PDB entry 6QCS | electron microscopy, 3.10 A resolution | chains B and V of the 6 polymer chains in the assembly

Chain B:
Name: RNA-directed RNA polymerase catalytic subunit
Organism: Influenza B virus
Notes: EC 2.7.7.48
UniProt: Q5V8Y6 (Q5V8Y6_9INFB); residue numbers follow UniProt; this construct covers 1-752
Amino-acid sequence (772 residues; numbered -8 to 763; the number before each row is that of its first residue; numbers below 1 keep their minus sign (Gly-8 is residue -8)):
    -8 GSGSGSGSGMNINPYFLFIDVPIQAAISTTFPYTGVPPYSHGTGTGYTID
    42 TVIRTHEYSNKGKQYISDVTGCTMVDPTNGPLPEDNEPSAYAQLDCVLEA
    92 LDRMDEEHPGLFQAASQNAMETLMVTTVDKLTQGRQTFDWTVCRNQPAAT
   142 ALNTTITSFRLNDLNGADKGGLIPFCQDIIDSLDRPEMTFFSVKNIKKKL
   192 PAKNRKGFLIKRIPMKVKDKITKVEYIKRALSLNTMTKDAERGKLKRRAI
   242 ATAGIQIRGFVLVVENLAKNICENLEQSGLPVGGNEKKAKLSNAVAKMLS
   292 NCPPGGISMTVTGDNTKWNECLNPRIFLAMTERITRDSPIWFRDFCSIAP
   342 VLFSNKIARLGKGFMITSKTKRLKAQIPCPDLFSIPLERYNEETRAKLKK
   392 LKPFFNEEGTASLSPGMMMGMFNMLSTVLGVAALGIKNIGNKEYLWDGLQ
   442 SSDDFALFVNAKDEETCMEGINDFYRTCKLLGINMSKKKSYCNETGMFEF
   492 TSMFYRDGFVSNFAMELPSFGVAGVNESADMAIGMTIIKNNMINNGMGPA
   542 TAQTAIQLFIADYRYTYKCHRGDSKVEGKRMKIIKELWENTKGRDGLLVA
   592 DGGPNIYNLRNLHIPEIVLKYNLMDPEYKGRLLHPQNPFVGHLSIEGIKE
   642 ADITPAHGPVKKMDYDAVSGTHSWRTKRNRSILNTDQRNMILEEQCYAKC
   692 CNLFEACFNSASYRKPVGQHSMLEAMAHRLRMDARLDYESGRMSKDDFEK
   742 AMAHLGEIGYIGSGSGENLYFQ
Unresolved in the structure: -8 to -1, 750-763
Sequence notes: expression tag (-8 to 0, 753-763)
Metal / ion sites: Mg2+: Gly304, Asp445
What the authors report for this chain:
  - binding site for 3 end: Asn670 to Asp677
  - catalytic residues: Asp305, Asp444, Asp445 (proposed by the authors, not directly observed)

Chain V:
Molecule: 5 end
Sequence (14 nucleotides; row label = number of the first residue in the row):
     1 AGUAGUAACAAGAG

Chain B / chain V interface:
Pairs across the interface (13; chain B residue first):
  His32(B) with A4(V), phosphate contact; G5(V), salt bridge to the phosphate; A7(V), sugar contact
  Gly33(B) with A7(V), phosphate contact; A8(V), phosphate contact
  Thr34(B) with A7(V), phosphate contact; A8(V), hydrogen bond to the phosphate
  Tyr38(B) with U6(V), phosphate contact
  Ile201(B) with G14(V), phosphate contact
  Met356(B) with A8(V), phosphate contact
  Lys365(B) with C9(V), salt bridge to the phosphate
  Glu384(B) with U6(V), hydrogen bond to the sugar
  Asn675(B) with G12(V), base contact
Interface residues without a listed pair, chain B (15 interface residues in all): Gly37, Lys237, Arg238, Phe355, Arg363, Thr385
Interface residues without a listed pair, chain V (10 interface residues in all): A10, A13

In short:
15 residues of chain B face 10 of chain V across their interface, with 2 hydrogen bonds and 2 salt bridges.
Polar contacts include Glu384(B)-U6(V), Thr34(B)-A8(V) and His32(B)-G5(V). The Mg2+ site is built by Gly304(B)
and Asp445(B). From the paper: catalytic residues Asp305(B), Asp444(B) and Asp445(B); a binding site for 3 end
at Asn670(B).
Here chain B is RNA-directed RNA polymerase catalytic subunit (Influenza B virus) and chain V is 5 end. Entry
6QCS (Influenza B polymerase pre-initiation complex) was determined by electron microscopy together with 6QCT,
6QCV, 6QCW and 6QCX from the same study.
